8QKT - chains GGG and III of the 10 polymer chains in the assembly; structure by X-ray diffraction, 3.26 A resolution.

# Chain GGG
Protein: Histone H2A
Organism: Homo sapiens
Reference sequence: A0A2Y9FT95 (A0A2Y9FT95_PHYMC); residues 16-118 here correspond to UniProt positions 17-119 (UniProt number = residue number + 1)
Sequence (103 residues; numbered 16 to 118; the number before each row is that of its first residue):
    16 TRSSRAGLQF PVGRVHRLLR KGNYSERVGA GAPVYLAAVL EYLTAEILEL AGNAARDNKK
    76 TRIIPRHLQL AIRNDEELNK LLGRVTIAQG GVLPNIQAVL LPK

# Chain III
Molecule: 167-nt DNA strand
Organism: synthetic construct
Sequence (167 nucleotides; row label = number of the first residue in the row; numbers below 1 keep their minus sign (DA-83 is residue -83)):
   -83 ATCTTTTTTT TTTCACAATC CCGGTGCCGA GGCCGCTCAA TTGGTCGTAG ACAGCTCTAG
   -23 CACCGCTTAA ACGCACGTAC GGAATCCGTA CGTGCGTTTA AGCGGTGCTA GAGCTGTCTA
    37 CGACCAATTG AGCGGCCTCG GCACCGGGAT TGTGAAAAAA AAAAGAT
Bound ions: Mn2+ site 1 near DG-61 (its only coordinating residue here); Mn2+ site 2 near DG-49 (its only coordinating residue here); Mn2+ site 3 near DG-34 (its only coordinating residue here); Mn2+ site 4 near DG-3 (its only coordinating residue here); Mn2+ site 5 near DG20 (its only coordinating residue here); Mn2+ site 6 near DG27 (its only coordinating residue here); Mn2+ site 7 near DG38 (its only coordinating residue here); Mn2+ site 8 near DG50 (its only coordinating residue here)

# How chain GGG and chain III interact
Residue-residue contacts - 16 pairs, chain GGG then chain III:
  Thr16(GGG) - DA47(III)  sugar contact
  Arg29(GGG) - DG48(III)  phosphate contact
  Arg29(GGG) - DC49(III)  salt bridge to the phosphate
  Arg35(GGG) - DA39(III)  phosphate contact
  Arg42(GGG) - DG38(III)  phosphate contact
  Arg42(GGG) - DA39(III)  hydrogen bond to the sugar
  Val43(GGG) - DG38(III)  sugar contact
  Val43(GGG) - DA39(III)  hydrogen bond to the phosphate
  Gly44(GGG) - DG38(III)  phosphate contact
  Ala45(GGG) - DG38(III)  hydrogen bond to the phosphate
  Lys75(GGG) - DC58(III)  phosphate contact
  Lys75(GGG) - DA59(III)  salt bridge to the phosphate
  Thr76(GGG) - DG57(III)  hydrogen bond to the phosphate
  Thr76(GGG) - DC58(III)  hydrogen bond to the phosphate
  Arg77(GGG) - DG57(III)  hydrogen bond to the sugar
  Arg77(GGG) - DC58(III)  hydrogen bond to the phosphate
Interface residues without a listed pair, chain GGG (14 interface residues in all): Pro26, His31, Glu41, Lys74

# Overview
Chain GGG and chain III form an interface of 14 and 8 residues respectively, with 7 hydrogen bonds and 2 salt
bridges. Polar pairs include Arg42(GGG)-DA39(III), Arg77(GGG)-DG57(III) and Val43(GGG)-DA39(III).
Here chain GGG is Histone H2A (Homo sapiens) and chain III is a 167-nt DNA strand (synthetic construct). Entry
8QKT (Structure of a nucleosome composed of a palindromic 167-base pair blunt-ended DNA fragment) was
determined by X-ray diffraction.
